PDB entry 5JCB | X-ray diffraction, 2.30 A resolution | chains B and C of the 6 polymer chains in the assembly

== Chain B ==
Protein: Tubulin beta chain
Source organism: Sus scrofa
UniProtKB: F2Z5B2 (F2Z5B2_PIG); the author numbering skips numbers that UniProt does not, so the offset changes along the chain: 1-42 = UniProt 1-42; 45-360 = UniProt 43-358; 369-455 = UniProt 359-445
Sequence (445 residues; row label = number of the first residue in the row; note: 10 numbers in that range are skipped by the numbering (no residue carries them; nothing is unmodelled there)):
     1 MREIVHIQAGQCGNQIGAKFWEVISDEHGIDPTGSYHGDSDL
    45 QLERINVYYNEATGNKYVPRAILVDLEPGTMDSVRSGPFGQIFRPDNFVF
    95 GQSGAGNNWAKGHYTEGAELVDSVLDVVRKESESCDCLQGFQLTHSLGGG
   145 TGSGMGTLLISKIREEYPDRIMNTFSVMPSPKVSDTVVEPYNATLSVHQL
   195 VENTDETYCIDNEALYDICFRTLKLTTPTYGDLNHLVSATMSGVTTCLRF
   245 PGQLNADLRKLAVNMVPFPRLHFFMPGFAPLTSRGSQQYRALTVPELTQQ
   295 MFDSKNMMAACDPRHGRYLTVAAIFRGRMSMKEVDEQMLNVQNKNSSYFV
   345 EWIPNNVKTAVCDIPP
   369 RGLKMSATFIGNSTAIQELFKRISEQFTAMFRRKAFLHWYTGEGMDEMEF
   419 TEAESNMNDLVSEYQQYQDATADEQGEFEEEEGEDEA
Disordered / not traced: 1, 56-57, 278-279, 439-455
Metal / ion sites: Mg2+: Q11 (together with GDP); Na+ near E113 (its only coordinating residue here); Ca2+: E113 (shared with Y282(C) of chain C)
Ligand contacts:
  - GDP (guanosine-5'-diphosphate): G10, Q11, C12, Q15, I16, D69, A99, N101, S140, G142, G143, G144, T145, G146, S147, V171, P173, V177, D179, E183, N206, L209, Y224, L227, N228
  - NV4 ((5R,5aR,8aS,9R)-9-[(4H-1,2,4-triazol-3-yl)sulfanyl]-5-(3,4,5-trimethoxyphenyl)-5,8,8a,9-tetrahydro-2H-furo[3',4':6,7]naphtho[2,3-d][1,3]dioxol-6(5aH)-one): V238, C241, L242, L248, N249, A250, D251, K254, L255, N258, M259, T314, V315, A316, A317, I318, N350, K352, T353, A354, I378

== Chain C ==
Protein: Tubulin alpha-1B chain
Source organism: Sus scrofa
UniProtKB: Q2XVP4 (TBA1B_PIG); residue numbers follow UniProt; this construct covers 1-451
Sequence (451 residues; each row starts with the number of its first residue):
     1 MRECISIHVGQAGVQIGNACWELYCLEHGIQPDGQMPSDKTIGGGDDSFN
    51 TFFSETGAGKHVPRAVFVDLEPTVIDEVRTGTYRQLFHPEQLITGKEDAA
   101 NNYARGHYTIGKEIIDLVLDRIRKLADQCTGLQGFLVFHSFGGGTGSGFT
   151 SLLMERLSVDYGKKSKLEFSIYPAPQVSTAVVEPYNSILTTHTTLEHSDC
   201 AFMVDNEAIYDICRRNLDIERPTYTNLNRLISQIVSSITASLRFDGALNV
   251 DLTEFQTNLVPYPRIHFPLATYAPVISAEKAYHEQLSVAEITNACFEPAN
   301 QMVKCDPRHGKYMACCLLYRGDVVPKDVNAAIATIKTKRSIQFVDWCPTG
   351 FKVGINYQPPTVVPGGDLAKVQRAVCMLSNTTAIAEAWARLDHKFDLMYA
   401 KRAFVHWYVGEGMEEGEFSEAREDMAALEKDYEEVGVDSVEGEGEEEGEE
   451 Y
Disordered / not traced: 441-451
Metal / ion sites: Na+: D39, T41, G44, E55; Ca2+: Y282 (shared with E113(B) of chain B)
Ligand contacts:
  - GTP (guanosine-5'-triphosphate): G10, Q11, A12, Q15, I16, D69, D98, A99, A100, N101, N102, S140, G142, G143, G144, T145, G146, I171, P173, V177, S178, T179, E183, N206, Y224, L227, N228, I231
  - NV4 ((5R,5aR,8aS,9R)-9-[(4H-1,2,4-triazol-3-yl)sulfanyl]-5-(3,4,5-trimethoxyphenyl)-5,8,8a,9-tetrahydro-2H-furo[3',4':6,7]naphtho[2,3-d][1,3]dioxol-6(5aH)-one): N101, S178, T179, A180, V181, E183
UniProt features mapped onto this chain:
  - motif: M1 to C4 (MREC motif)
  - active site: E254
  - binding site (GTP): G10, Q11, A12, Q15, E71, A99, S140, G143, G144, T145, G146, T179, E183, N206, Y224, N228, L252
  - binding site (Mg(2+)): E71
  - site: Y451 (Involved in polymerization)
  - modified residue: K40 (N6,N6,N6-trimethyllysine), S48 (Phosphoserine), S232 (Phosphoserine), Y282 (3'-nitrotyrosine), R339 (Omega-N-methylarginine), S439 (Phosphoserine), E443 (5-glutamyl polyglutamate), E445 (5-glutamyl polyglutamate), Y451 (3'-nitrotyrosine)
  - cross-link (Glycyl lysine isopeptide (Lys-Gly)): K326 (interchain with G-Cter in ubiquitin), K370 (interchain with G-Cter in ubiquitin)

== How chain B and chain C interact ==
Residue-residue contacts (39):
  Q96(B) - M1(C)
  S97(B) - R2(C)
  N101(B) - E254(C)  hydrogen bond
  D179(B) - E254(C)
  D179(B) - K352(C)  hydrogen bond (backbone-side chain)
  T180(B) - E254(C)
  T180(B) - N258(C)
  V181(B) - N258(C)  hydrogen bond (backbone-side chain)
  V182(B) - T257(C)
  T221(B) - K326(C)
  T221(B) - N329(C)
  A397(B) - W346(C)
  M398(B) - W346(C)
  R400(B) - D345(C)  salt bridge
  R400(B) - S439(C)  hydrogen bond
  R401(B) - Y262(C)  hydrogen bond (backbone-side chain)
  R401(B) - D345(C)  salt bridge
  R401(B) - W346(C)
  R401(B) - E434(C)  hydrogen bond (side chain-backbone)
  R401(B) - V435(C)
  R401(B) - V437(C)  hydrogen bond (side chain-backbone)
  R401(B) - D438(C)
  R401(B) - S439(C)  hydrogen bond
  K402(B) - Y262(C)
  A403(B) - P261(C)
  A403(B) - Y262(C)
  A403(B) - W346(C)  hydrophobic
  F404(B) - T257(C)
  F404(B) - N258(C)
  F404(B) - V260(C)
  F404(B) - P261(C)  hydrogen bond (backbone-backbone)
  F404(B) - W346(C)  hydrophobic
  H406(B) - V260(C)  hydrogen bond (side chain-backbone)
  H406(B) - P261(C)
  H406(B) - Y262(C)
  H406(B) - P263(C)
  W407(B) - Q256(C)
  W407(B) - T257(C)  hydrogen bond (side chain-backbone)
  W407(B) - V260(C)  hydrogen bond (side chain-backbone)
Other interface residues (no listed pair), chain B (19 interface residues in all): G100, L405
Other interface residues (no listed pair), chain C (23 interface residues in all): M313, P325, P348

== In short ==
19 residues of chain B face 23 of chain C across their interface, with 12 hydrogen bonds and 2 salt bridges.
Polar contacts include R400(B)-D345(C), R401(B)-D345(C) and N101(B)-E254(C). Ligands of chain B: GDP and
compound NV4. Ligands of chain C: GTP and compound NV4.
Here chain B is Tubulin beta chain and chain C is Tubulin alpha-1B chain, both from Sus scrofa. Entry 5JCB
(Microtubule depolymerizing agent podophyllotoxin derivative YJTSF1) was determined by X-ray diffraction.
